Entry 4KS2 (X-ray diffraction, 2.60 A resolution); this record covers chain A.

[Chain A]
Name: Neuraminidase
Source organism: Influenza A virus
Reference sequence: Q0A480 (Q0A480_I63A3); the construct lacks a stretch of the UniProt sequence and is renumbered around it, so the offset changes along the chain: 83-169 = UniProt 81-167; 170-306 = UniProt 169-305; 308-330 = UniProt 306-328; 335-342 = UniProt 333-340; 4 more segments
Amino-acid sequence (390 residues; row label = number of the first residue in the row; note: 6 numbers in that range are skipped by the numbering (no residue carries them; nothing is unmodelled there); a row labelled like 330A-330B holds insertion residues (330A, then the next letters in order)):
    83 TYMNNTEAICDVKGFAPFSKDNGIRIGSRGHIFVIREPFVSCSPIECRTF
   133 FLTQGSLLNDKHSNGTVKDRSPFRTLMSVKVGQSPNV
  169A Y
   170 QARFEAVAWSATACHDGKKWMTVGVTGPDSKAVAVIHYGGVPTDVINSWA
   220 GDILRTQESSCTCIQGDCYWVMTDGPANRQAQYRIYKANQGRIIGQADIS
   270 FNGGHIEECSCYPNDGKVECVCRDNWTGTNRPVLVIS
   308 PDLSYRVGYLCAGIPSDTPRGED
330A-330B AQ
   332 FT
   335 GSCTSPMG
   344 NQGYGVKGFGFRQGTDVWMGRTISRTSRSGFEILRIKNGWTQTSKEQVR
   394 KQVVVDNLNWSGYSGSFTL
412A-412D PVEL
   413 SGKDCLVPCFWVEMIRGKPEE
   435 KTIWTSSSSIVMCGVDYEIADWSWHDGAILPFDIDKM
Disordered / not traced: 471
Disulfide bonds: Cys92-Cys417, Cys124-Cys129, Cys183-Cys230, Cys232-Cys237, Cys278-Cys291, Cys280-Cys289, Cys318-Cys337, Cys421-Cys447
Metal / ion sites: Ca2+: Asp293, Gly297, Asp324, Tyr347
Residues lining bound ligands: 1SJ ((3S,4R,5R)-4-(acetylamino)-3-carbamimidamido-5-(pentan-3-yloxy)cyclohex-1-ene-1-carboxylic acid): Arg118, Glu119, Leu134, Asp151, Arg152, Arg156, Trp178, Ser179, Ile222, Arg224, Glu227, Ala246, Glu276, Glu277, Arg292, Asn294, Tyr347, Arg371, Tyr406
What the authors report for this chain:
  - binding site for 1SJ: Glu119, Asp151, Trp178, Glu227
  - conformationally variable residues (loop rearrangement): Glu119, Asp151, Glu276

[Summary]
Bound to chain A: compound 1SJ. The Ca2+ site is built by Asp293, Gly297, Asp324 and Tyr347. From the paper: a
binding site for 1SJ at Glu119, Asp151 and Trp178 among others; conformational variability at Glu119, Asp151
and Glu276.
Chain A is Neuraminidase (Influenza A virus); the structure, Influenza Neuraminidase in complex with antiviral
compound (3S,4R,5R)-4-(acetylamino)-3-carbamimidamido-5-(pentan-3-yloxy)cyclohex-1-ene-1-carboxylic acid, was
determined by X-ray diffraction (same publication as 4KS1, 4KS3, 4KS4 and 4KS5).
